PDB entry 2BJ4 | X-ray diffraction, 2.00 A resolution | chains A and B of the 4 polymer chains in the assembly

# Chain A
Name: Estrogen receptor
Source organism: Homo sapiens
Notes: fragment: residues 305-533 (ligand-binding domain)
Reference sequence: P03372 (ESR1_HUMAN); residue numbers follow UniProt; this construct covers 305-533
Sequence (252 residues; each row starts with the number of its first residue):
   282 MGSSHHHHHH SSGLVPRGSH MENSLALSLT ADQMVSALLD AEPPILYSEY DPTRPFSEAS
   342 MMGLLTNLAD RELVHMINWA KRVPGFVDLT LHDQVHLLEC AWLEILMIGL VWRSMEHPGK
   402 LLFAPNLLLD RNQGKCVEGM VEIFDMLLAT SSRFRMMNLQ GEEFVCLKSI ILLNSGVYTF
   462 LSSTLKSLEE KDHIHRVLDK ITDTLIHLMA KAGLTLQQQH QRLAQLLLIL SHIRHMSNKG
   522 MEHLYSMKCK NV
Disordered / not traced: 282-304, 331-335, 463, 529-533
Small-molecule neighbours: 4-hydroxytamoxifen (OHT): Met-343, Leu-346, Thr-347, Leu-349, Ala-350, Asp-351, Glu-353, Leu-354, Trp-383, Leu-384, Leu-387, Met-388, Leu-391, Arg-394, Phe-404, Met-421, Ile-424, Phe-425, Leu-428, Gly-521, His-524, Leu-525
Reported in the primary citation:
  - mutagenesis - G442H: unchanged binding to LxxLL peptide
  - mutagenesis - G442H: increased signaling in response to TIF2
  - specificity-determining residues: Gly-442, Glu-443 (by similarity / conservation)
  - binding site for 4-hydroxytamoxifen: Arg-394 (citing earlier work)
  - specificity-determining residues: Ile-326
  - mutagenesis - G442H: increased signaling in response to 4-hydroxytamoxifen

# Chain B
Name: Estrogen receptor
Source organism: Homo sapiens
Notes: fragment: residues 305-533 (ligand-binding domain)
Reference sequence: P03372 (ESR1_HUMAN); numbering as in UniProt (aligned over 305-533)
Sequence (252 residues; numbered 282 to 533; the number before each row is that of its first residue):
   282 MGSSHHHHHH SSGLVPRGSH MENSLALSLT ADQMVSALLD AEPPILYSEY DPTRPFSEAS
   342 MMGLLTNLAD RELVHMINWA KRVPGFVDLT LHDQVHLLEC AWLEILMIGL VWRSMEHPGK
   402 LLFAPNLLLD RNQGKCVEGM VEIFDMLLAT SSRFRMMNLQ GEEFVCLKSI ILLNSGVYTF
   462 LSSTLKSLEE KDHIHRVLDK ITDTLIHLMA KAGLTLQQQH QRLAQLLLIL SHIRHMSNKG
   522 MEHLYSMKCK NV
Disordered / not traced: 282-303, 461-464, 530-533
Modified / non-standard residues: Cys-417 (carboxymethylated cysteine; CCS)
Small-molecule neighbours: 4-hydroxytamoxifen (OHT): Met-343, Leu-346, Thr-347, Leu-349, Ala-350, Asp-351, Glu-353, Leu-354, Trp-383, Leu-384, Leu-387, Met-388, Leu-391, Arg-394, Phe-404, Met-421, Ile-424, Phe-425, Leu-428, Gly-521, His-524, Leu-525

# Chain A / chain B interface
Contacting residue pairs - 54 pairs, chain A then chain B:
  Ala-430(A) / Tyr-459(B)
  Arg-434(A) / Tyr-459(B)
  Arg-434(A) / His-476(B)  hydrogen bond
  Ile-451(A) / Leu-509(B)  hydrophobic
  Asn-455(A) / Leu-509(B)
  Asn-455(A) / Ser-512(B)  hydrogen bond
  Tyr-459(A) / Ala-430(B)
  Tyr-459(A) / Leu-509(B)
  Tyr-459(A) / Ile-510(B)
  Tyr-459(A) / His-513(B)
  His-476(A) / Arg-434(B)
  Asp-480(A) / Gln-502(B)
  Asp-480(A) / Gln-506(B)  hydrogen bond
  Thr-483(A) / His-501(B)
  Thr-483(A) / Ala-505(B)
  Asp-484(A) / Gln-498(B)  hydrogen bond
  Asp-484(A) / His-501(B)  salt bridge
  Asp-484(A) / Gln-502(B)  hydrogen bond
  Ile-487(A) / His-501(B)
  Leu-497(A) / Leu-497(B)  hydrophobic
  Gln-498(A) / Asp-484(B)  hydrogen bond
  His-501(A) / Thr-483(B)
  His-501(A) / Asp-484(B)  salt bridge
  His-501(A) / Ile-487(B)
  His-501(A) / His-501(B)  hydrogen bond
  His-501(A) / Leu-504(B)
  Gln-502(A) / Asp-480(B)
  Gln-502(A) / Asp-484(B)  hydrogen bond
  Leu-504(A) / His-501(B)
  Ala-505(A) / Thr-483(B)
  Ala-505(A) / Leu-508(B)  hydrophobic
  Gln-506(A) / Asp-480(B)  hydrogen bond
  Leu-508(A) / Ala-505(B)  hydrophobic
  Leu-509(A) / Ile-451(B)  hydrophobic
  Leu-509(A) / Asn-455(B)
  Leu-509(A) / Tyr-459(B)
  Leu-509(A) / Leu-508(B)  hydrophobic
  Leu-509(A) / Leu-511(B)  hydrophobic
  Ile-510(A) / Tyr-459(B)
  Leu-511(A) / Leu-509(B)  hydrophobic
  Leu-511(A) / Ser-512(B)  hydrogen bond (backbone-side chain)
  Ser-512(A) / Leu-511(B)  hydrogen bond (side chain-backbone)
  Ser-512(A) / Ser-512(B)  hydrogen bond (backbone-side chain)
  Ser-512(A) / Arg-515(B)
  His-513(A) / Tyr-459(B)
  His-513(A) / Arg-515(B)
  Arg-515(A) / Ser-512(B)
  Arg-515(A) / His-516(B)  hydrogen bond
  His-516(A) / Arg-515(B)  hydrogen bond
  His-516(A) / Asn-519(B)  hydrogen bond
  Asn-519(A) / His-516(B)  hydrogen bond
  Asn-519(A) / Asn-519(B)  hydrogen bond
  Asn-519(A) / Lys-520(B)
  Glu-523(A) / Glu-523(B)
Other interface residues (no listed pair), chain A (30 interface residues in all): Met-427, Met-437, Leu-479
Other interface residues (no listed pair), chain B (30 interface residues in all): Thr-460, Leu-479

# Overview
Chain A and chain B each contribute 30 residues to their interface; the contacts include 17 hydrogen bonds and
2 salt bridges. Polar pairs include Asp-484(A)/His-501(B), His-501(A)/Asp-484(B) and Arg-434(A)/His-476(B).
Bound to chain A: 4-hydroxytamoxifen. The paper reports a binding site for 4-hydroxytamoxifen at Arg-394(A);
G442H of chain A increases signaling in response to TIF2.
Here chain A is Estrogen receptor and chain B is Estrogen receptor, both from Homo sapiens. Entry 2BJ4
(Estrogen receptor alpha lbd in complex with a phage-display derived peptide antagonist) was determined by
X-ray diffraction.
